PDB entry 9E6N | electron microscopy, 2.80 A resolution | chains C and I of the 12 polymer chains in the assembly

# Chain C
Name: DNA repair protein RAD51
From: Saccharomyces cerevisiae
UniProt: P25454 (RAD51_YEAST); residue numbers follow UniProt; this construct covers 80-400
Sequence (321 residues; row label = number of the first residue in the row):
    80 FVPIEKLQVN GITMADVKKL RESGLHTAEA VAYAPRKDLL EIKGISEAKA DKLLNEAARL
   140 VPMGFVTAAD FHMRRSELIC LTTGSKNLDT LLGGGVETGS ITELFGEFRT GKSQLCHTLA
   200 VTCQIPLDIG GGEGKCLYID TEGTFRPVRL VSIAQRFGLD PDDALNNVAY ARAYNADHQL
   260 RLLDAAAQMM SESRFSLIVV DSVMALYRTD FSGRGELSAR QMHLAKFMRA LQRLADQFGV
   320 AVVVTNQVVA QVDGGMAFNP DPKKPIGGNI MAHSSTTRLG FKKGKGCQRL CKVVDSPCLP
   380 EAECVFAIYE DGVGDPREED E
Metal / ion sites: Mg2+: Ser192 (together with ATP)
Small-molecule neighbours:
  - ATP (adenosine-5'-triphosphate), molecule 1: Glu186, Phe187, Arg188, Thr189, Gly190, Lys191, Ser192, Gln193, Glu221, Arg228, Arg368, Ile387, Tyr388, Glu389
  - ATP, molecule 2: His352, Val373, Asp374, Ser375, Pro376, Cys377, Leu378, Pro379, Glu380
UniProt features mapped onto this chain:
  - binding site (ATP): Gly185 to Ser192
From the paper describing this entry:
  - specificity-determining residues: Glu108, Arg138, Pro141, Asp149, Glu156, Gly178, Gln267, Glu271, Gly318 (proposed by the authors, not directly observed)
  - mutagenesis - D239A, D239A/D241A, D239A/D242A, D241A, D241A/D242A, D242A: unchanged growth in response to MMS
  - mutagenesis - D239A/D241A/D242A: abolished growth
  - mutagenesis - D239A/D241A/D242A: unchanged catalytic activity
  - mutagenesis - D239A/D241A/D242A (500 mM NaCl): decreased stability

# Chain I
Name: Meiosis-specific protein HED1
UniProt: Q03937 (HED1_YEAST); residues 121-153 here = UniProt positions 121-153
Sequence (33 residues; each row starts with the number of its first residue):
   121 KKSLKDLIYE TNKTFYQVDS NKVKYKVGLS KKQ
From the paper describing this entry:
  - mutagenesis - I128M, T131P, N132S: increased growth in response to MMS
  - mutagenesis - K122A: decreased growth
  - mutagenesis - L124A, K125A, T131A, Y136A, Q137A, V138A, V143A, K146A, L149A, K152A: increased growth
  - mutagenesis - T134A: unchanged growth

# Interface between chain C and chain I
Contacting residue pairs - 18 pairs, chain C then chain I:
  Lys214(C) - Leu124(I)
  Asn245(C) - Leu124(I)
  Asn246(C) - Leu124(I)
  Val247(C) - Leu124(I)
  Ala248(C) - Leu124(I)
  Ala250(C) - Tyr145(I)
  Arg251(C) - Tyr145(I)
  His257(C) - Tyr136(I)
  Arg260(C) - Phe135(I)
  Asp263(C) - Phe135(I)
  Ala264(C) - Thr131(I)
  Ala264(C) - Phe135(I)
  Gln267(C) - Thr134(I)
  Met268(C) - Leu127(I)  hydrophobic
  Met268(C) - Ile128(I)  hydrophobic
  Met268(C) - Thr131(I)
  Glu271(C) - Lys122(I)  salt bridge
  Ser272(C) - Leu127(I)
Other interface residues (no listed pair), chain C (18 interface residues in all): Tyr249, Leu261, Phe274

# Summary
The interface between chain C and chain I involves 18 residues on one side and 9 on the other; the contacts
include 1 salt bridge. Its one salt-bridged contact is Glu271(C)-Lys122(I). From the paper: L124A, K125A and
T131A of chain I, among others, increase growth; specificity determinants Glu108(C), Arg138(C) and Pro141(C)
among others; 22 substitutions were tested in all.
Chain C is DNA repair protein RAD51 (Saccharomyces cerevisiae) and chain I is Meiosis-specific protein HED1;
the structure, Cryo-EM structure of yeast Rad51 nucleoprotein filament bound to Hed1, was determined by
electron microscopy, deposited together with 9E6L.
